8KDB - chains A and B of the 7 polymer chains in the assembly; structure by electron microscopy, 2.70 A resolution.

Chain A:
Protein: RNA-directed RNA polymerase L
Organism: Human respirovirus 3
UniProt: O89238 (O89238_9MONO); residues -24 to 2233 here correspond to UniProt positions 1-2258 (UniProt number = residue number + 25)
Sequence (2266 residues; each row starts with the number of its first residue; numbers below 1 keep their minus sign (Met-24 is residue -24)):
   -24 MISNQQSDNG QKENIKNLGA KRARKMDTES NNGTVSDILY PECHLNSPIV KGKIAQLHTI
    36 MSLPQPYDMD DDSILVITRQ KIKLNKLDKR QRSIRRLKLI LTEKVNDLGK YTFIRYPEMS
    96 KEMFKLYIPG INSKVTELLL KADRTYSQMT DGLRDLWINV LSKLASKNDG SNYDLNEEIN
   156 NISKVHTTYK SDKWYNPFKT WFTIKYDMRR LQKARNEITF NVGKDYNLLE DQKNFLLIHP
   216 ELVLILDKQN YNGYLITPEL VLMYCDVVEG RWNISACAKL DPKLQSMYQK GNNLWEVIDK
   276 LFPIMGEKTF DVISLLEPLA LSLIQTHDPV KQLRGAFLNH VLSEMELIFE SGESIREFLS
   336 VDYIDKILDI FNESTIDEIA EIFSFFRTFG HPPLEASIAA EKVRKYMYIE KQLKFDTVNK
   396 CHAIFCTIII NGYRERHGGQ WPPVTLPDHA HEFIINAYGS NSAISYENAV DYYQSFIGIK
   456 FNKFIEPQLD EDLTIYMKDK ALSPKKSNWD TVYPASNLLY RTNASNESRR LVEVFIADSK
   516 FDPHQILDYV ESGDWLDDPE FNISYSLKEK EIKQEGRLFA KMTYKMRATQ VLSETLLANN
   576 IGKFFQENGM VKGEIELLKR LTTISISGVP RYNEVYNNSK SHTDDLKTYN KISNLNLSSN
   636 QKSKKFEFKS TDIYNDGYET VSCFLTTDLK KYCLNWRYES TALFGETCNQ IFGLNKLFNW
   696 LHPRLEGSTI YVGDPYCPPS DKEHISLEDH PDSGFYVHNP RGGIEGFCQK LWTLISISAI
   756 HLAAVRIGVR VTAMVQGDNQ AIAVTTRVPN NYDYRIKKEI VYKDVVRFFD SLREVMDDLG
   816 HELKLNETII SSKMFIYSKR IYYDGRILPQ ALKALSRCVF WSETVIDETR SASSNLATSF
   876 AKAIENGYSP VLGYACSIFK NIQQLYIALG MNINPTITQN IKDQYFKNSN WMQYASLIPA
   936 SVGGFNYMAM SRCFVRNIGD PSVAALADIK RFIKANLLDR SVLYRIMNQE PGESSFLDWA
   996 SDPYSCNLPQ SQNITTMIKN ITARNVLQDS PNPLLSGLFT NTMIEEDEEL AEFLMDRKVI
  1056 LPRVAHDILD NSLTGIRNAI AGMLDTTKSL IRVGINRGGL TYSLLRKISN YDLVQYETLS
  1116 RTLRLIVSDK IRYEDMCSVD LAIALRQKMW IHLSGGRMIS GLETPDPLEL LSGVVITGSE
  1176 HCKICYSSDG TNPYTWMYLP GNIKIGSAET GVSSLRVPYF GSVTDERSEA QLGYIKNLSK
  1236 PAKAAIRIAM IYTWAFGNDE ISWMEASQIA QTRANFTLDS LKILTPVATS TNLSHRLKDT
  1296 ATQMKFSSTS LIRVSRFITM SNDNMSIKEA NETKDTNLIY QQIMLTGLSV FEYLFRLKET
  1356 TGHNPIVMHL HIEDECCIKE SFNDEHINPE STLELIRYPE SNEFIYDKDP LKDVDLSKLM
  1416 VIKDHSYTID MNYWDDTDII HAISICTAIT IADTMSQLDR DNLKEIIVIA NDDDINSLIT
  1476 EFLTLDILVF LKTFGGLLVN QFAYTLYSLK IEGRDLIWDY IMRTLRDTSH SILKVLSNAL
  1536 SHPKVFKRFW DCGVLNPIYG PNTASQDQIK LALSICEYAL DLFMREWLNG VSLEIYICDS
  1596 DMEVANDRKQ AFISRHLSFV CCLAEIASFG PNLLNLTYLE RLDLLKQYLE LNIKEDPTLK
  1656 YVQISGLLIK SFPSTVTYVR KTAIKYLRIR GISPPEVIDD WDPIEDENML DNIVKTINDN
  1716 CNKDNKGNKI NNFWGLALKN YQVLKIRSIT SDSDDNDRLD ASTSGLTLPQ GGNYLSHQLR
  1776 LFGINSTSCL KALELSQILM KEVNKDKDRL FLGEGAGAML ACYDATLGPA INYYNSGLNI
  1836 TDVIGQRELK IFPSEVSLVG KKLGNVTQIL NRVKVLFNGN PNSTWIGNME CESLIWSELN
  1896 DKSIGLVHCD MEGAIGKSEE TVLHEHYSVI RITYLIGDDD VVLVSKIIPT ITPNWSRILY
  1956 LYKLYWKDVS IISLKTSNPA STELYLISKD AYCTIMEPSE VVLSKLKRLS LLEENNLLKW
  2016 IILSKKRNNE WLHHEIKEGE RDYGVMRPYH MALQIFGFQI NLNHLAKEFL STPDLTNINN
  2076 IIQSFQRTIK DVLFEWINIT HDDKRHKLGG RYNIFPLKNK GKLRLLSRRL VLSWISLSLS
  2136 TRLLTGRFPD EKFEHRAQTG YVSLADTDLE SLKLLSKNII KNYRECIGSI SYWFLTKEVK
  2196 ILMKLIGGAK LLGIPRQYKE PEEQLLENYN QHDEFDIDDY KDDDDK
Unresolved in the structure: -24 to 7, 611-637, 1292-1299, 1693-1706, 1745-1762, 2095-2113, 2211-2241
Construct notes: expression tag (2234-2241)
Metal / ion sites: Mg2+ near Asp773 (its only coordinating residue here); Zn2+ site 1: Cys1132, Glu1164, Cys1371, Cys1372; Zn2+ site 2: Cys1177, Cys1180, His1364, His1366
What the authors report for this chain:
  - catalytic residues: Gly772 to Asn774 (by similarity / conservation)
  - Mg2+ coordination: Asp773
  - catalytic residues: Asp773
  - conformationally variable residues (loop rearrangement): Leu1210 to Ser1234, Pro1281 to Ser1305
  - mutagenesis - Q387G/L388G/K389G, F641G/F643G, F643G, R1509A/D1510A/W1513A: abolished catalytic activity
  - mutagenesis - F641G, R736A, W1513A, D1576A: decreased catalytic activity
  - mutagenesis - Q387G/L388G/K389G: decreased expression
  - self-association interface (contacts with another copy of this molecule); pairs are residue here / residue on that copy: Arg1101-Asp1576 (salt bridge), Arg1101-Trp1513 (cation-pi contact), Tyr1097, Glu1112, Arg1116, Arg1119

Chain B:
Protein: Phosphoprotein
Organism: Human respirovirus 3
UniProt: O89234 (O89234_9MONO); residue numbers follow UniProt; this construct covers 1-603
Sequence (609 residues; row label = number of the first residue in the row):
     1 MESDAKNYQI MDSWEEESRD KSTNISSALN IIEFILSTDP QEDLSENDTI NTRTQQLSAT
    61 IYQPKIKPTE TSEKDSGSTD KNRQSGSSHE CTTEAKDRTI DQETVQRGPG RRSSSDSRAE
   121 TVVSGGISRS ITNSKNGTQN TEDIDLNEIR KMDKDSIEGK VRQSADVPSE ISGSDVIFTT
   181 EQSRNSDHGR SLESISTPDT RSISVVTAAT PDDEEEILMK NSRTKKSSSI HQEDDKRIKK
   241 GGKGKDWFKK SKDTDNQIPT SDYRSTSKGQ KKISKTTTIN TDTKGQTEIQ TESSGTQSSS
   301 WNLTIDNNTD RTEQTNTTPP TTTSGSTYTK ESIRTNSGSK PKTQKTNGKE RKDTEESNRF
   361 TERAITLLQN LGVIQSTSKL DLYQDKRVVC VANVLNNVDT ASKIDFLAGL VIGVSMDNDT
   421 KLTQIQNEML NLKADLKKMD ESHRRLIENQ REQLSLITSL ISNLKIMTER GGKKDQNESN
   481 ERVSMIKTKL KEEKIKKTRF DPLMETQGID KNIPDLYRHA GNTLENDVQV KSEILSSYNE
   541 SNATRLIPKK VSSTMRSLVA VISNSNLSQS TKQSYINELK HCKNDEEVSE LMDMFNEDVN
   601 NCQHHHHHH
Unresolved in the structure: 1-538, 604-609
Construct notes: expression tag (604-609)

Chain A / chain B interface:
Pairs across the interface (45):
  Thr301(A) - Asn564(B)
  His302(A) - Asn564(B)  hydrogen bond (side chain-backbone)
  Lys306(A) - Asn596(B)
  Gln307(A) - Thr544(B)
  Gln307(A) - Arg545(B)
  Gln307(A) - Leu546(B)  hydrogen bond (backbone-backbone)
  Leu308(A) - Ala543(B)
  Leu308(A) - Thr544(B)
  Arg309(A) - Leu546(B)
  Arg309(A) - Val561(B)
  Arg309(A) - Asn596(B)  hydrogen bond
  Gly310(A) - Leu546(B)
  Gly310(A) - Val561(B)
  Ala311(A) - Asn542(B)
  Leu313(A) - Ser557(B)
  Leu313(A) - Ala560(B)  hydrophobic
  Asn314(A) - Ser541(B)
  Asn314(A) - Leu546(B)
  Asn314(A) - Ser553(B)  hydrogen bond
  Asn314(A) - Thr554(B)  hydrogen bond
  Asn314(A) - Ser557(B)  hydrogen bond (backbone-side chain)
  Leu317(A) - Arg556(B)
  Leu317(A) - Ser557(B)
  Ser318(A) - Ser553(B)  hydrogen bond (backbone-side chain)
  Glu321(A) - Ser552(B)  hydrogen bond
  Glu321(A) - Arg556(B)  salt bridge
  Val336(A) - Arg556(B)
  Ile339(A) - Arg556(B)
  Asp340(A) - Arg556(B)  salt bridge
  Asn347(A) - Asn564(B)
  Glu348(A) - Ser563(B)
  Glu348(A) - Asn564(B)  hydrogen bond (backbone-side chain)
  Glu348(A) - Gln569(B)  hydrogen bond
  Arg790(A) - Asn600(B)
  Tyr797(A) - Thr544(B)  hydrogen bond (side chain-backbone)
  Tyr797(A) - Arg545(B)
  Phe804(A) - Thr544(B)
  Leu820(A) - Asn542(B)
  Leu820(A) - Ala543(B)  hydrogen bond (backbone-backbone)
  Asn821(A) - Ser541(B)
  Asn821(A) - Asn542(B)
  Thr823(A) - Ala543(B)
  Ile825(A) - Ala543(B)
  Ile825(A) - Thr544(B)
  Glu1204(A) - Gln603(B)
Interface residues without a listed pair, chain A (30 interface residues in all): Asp337, Phe346, Ser349, Val801
Interface residues without a listed pair, chain B (22 interface residues in all): Lys572, Phe595, Val599

Overview:
Chain A and chain B form an interface of 30 and 22 residues respectively, with 12 hydrogen bonds and 2 salt
bridges. Polar contacts include Glu321(A)-Arg556(B), Asp340(A)-Arg556(B) and His302(A)-Asn564(B). The paper
reports catalytic residues Gly772(A) and Asp773(A); Q387G/L388G/K389G, F641G/F643G and F643G of chain A, among
others, abolish catalytic activity; 8 substitutions were tested in all.
Chain A is RNA-directed RNA polymerase L and chain B is Phosphoprotein, both from Human respirovirus 3; the
structure, Cryo-EM structure of the human parainfluenza virus hPIV3 L-P polymerase in dimeric form, was
determined by electron microscopy together with 8KDC from the same study.
